5T05 - chain A; structure by X-ray diffraction, 1.95 A resolution.

# Chain A
Name: maltose binding protein - heparan sulfate 6-O-sulfotransferase isoform 3 fusion protein
Organism: Escherichia coli O157:H7
Notes: EC 2.8.2.-
UniProt: chimeric construct of P0AEY0, A0MGZ7: residues 1-366 from P0AEY0 (MALE_ECO57) positions 27-392 (UniProt number = residue number + 26); residues 1075-1395 from A0MGZ7 positions 75-395 (UniProt number = residue number - 1000)
Sequence (692 residues; row label = number of the first residue in the row; note: 704 numbers in that range are skipped by the numbering (no residue carries them; nothing is unmodelled there); numbering starts at 0):
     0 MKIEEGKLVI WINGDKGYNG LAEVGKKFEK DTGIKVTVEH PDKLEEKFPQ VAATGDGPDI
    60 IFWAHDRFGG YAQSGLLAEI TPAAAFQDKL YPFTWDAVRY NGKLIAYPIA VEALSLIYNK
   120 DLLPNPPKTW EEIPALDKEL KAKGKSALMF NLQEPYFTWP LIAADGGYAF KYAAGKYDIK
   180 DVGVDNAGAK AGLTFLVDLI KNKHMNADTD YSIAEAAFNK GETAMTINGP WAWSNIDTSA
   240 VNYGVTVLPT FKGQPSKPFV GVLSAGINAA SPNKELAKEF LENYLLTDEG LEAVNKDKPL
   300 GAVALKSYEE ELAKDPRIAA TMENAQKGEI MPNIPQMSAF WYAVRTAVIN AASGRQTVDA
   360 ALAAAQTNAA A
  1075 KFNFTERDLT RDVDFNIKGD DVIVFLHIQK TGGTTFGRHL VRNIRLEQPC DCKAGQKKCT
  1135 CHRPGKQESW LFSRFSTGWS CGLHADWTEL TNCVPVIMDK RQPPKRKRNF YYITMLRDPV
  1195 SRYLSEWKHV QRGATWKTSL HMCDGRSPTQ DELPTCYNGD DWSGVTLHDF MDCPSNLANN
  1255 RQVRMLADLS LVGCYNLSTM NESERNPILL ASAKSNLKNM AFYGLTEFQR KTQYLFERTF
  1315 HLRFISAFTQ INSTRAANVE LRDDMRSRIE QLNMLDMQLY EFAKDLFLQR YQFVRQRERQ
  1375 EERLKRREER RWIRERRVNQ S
Disordered / not traced: 0-1, 1174-1181, 1384-1395
Sequence notes: initiating methionine (0); engineered mutation Ala-82 (Asp108 in P0AEY0), Ala-83 (Lys109 in P0AEY0), Ala-172 (Glu198 in P0AEY0), Ala-173 (Asn199 in P0AEY0), Ala-239 (Lys265 in P0AEY0), Ala-359 (Glu385 in P0AEY0), Ala-362 (Lys388 in P0AEY0), Ala-363 (Asp389 in P0AEY0); linker (367-370)
Swiss-Prot annotation at these positions:
  - active site: His-1158 (Proton acceptor)
  - binding site (3'-phosphoadenylyl sulfate): His-1101 to Thr-1109, Arg-1191, Ser-1199, Thr-1323 to Ile-1325, Arg-1329, Ala-1330
  - binding site (substrate): Lys-1131, Lys-1132, Arg-1148, Trp-1153, His-1158, His-1203, Trp-1210
  - glycosylation (N-linked (GlcNAc...) asparagine): Asn-1077, Asn-1270, Asn-1275, Asn-1326, Asn-1393
Disulfides: Cys-1124/Cys-1135, Cys-1126/Cys-1133, Cys-1155/Cys-1167, Cys-1217/Cys-1268, Cys-1230/Cys-1247
Metal / ion sites: Na+ site 1: Asn-1232, Asp-1235; Na+ site 2: Ala-1331, Val-1333
Small-molecule neighbours: adenosine-3'-5'-diphosphate (A3P): His-1101, Ile-1102, Gln-1103, Lys-1104, Thr-1105, Gly-1106, Gly-1107, Thr-1108, Thr-1109, Arg-1191, Ser-1199, Thr-1300, Gln-1303, Thr-1323, Gln-1324, Ile-1325, Thr-1328, Arg-1329, Ala-1330
Reported in the primary citation:
  - binding site for 2-O-sulfo-alpha-L-idopyranuronic acid: Lys-1132
  - binding site for 2-deoxy-2-(sulfoamino)-alpha-D-glucopyranose: Lys-1131, Lys-1132
  - binding site for l(+)-tartaric acid: Arg-1112
  - mutagenesis - H1101A (20- to 100-fold), K1104A (20- to 100-fold), K1131A/K1132A, K1132A: decreased catalytic activity on substrates IV to VII
  - mutagenesis - H1158A: abolished catalytic activity
  - mutagenesis - H1203A, W1210A: decreased catalytic activity
  - mutagenesis - K1132A: unchanged catalytic activity on substrate VIII
  - mutagenesis - K1132E: decreased catalytic activity on substrate VIII
  - specificity-determining residues: Lys-1132
  - mutagenesis - R1112E (7-fold), R1116E, K1202E, R1329E: increased catalytic activity on Substrate VI
  - mutagenesis - R1329A: unchanged catalytic activity

# In short
Bound to chain A: adenosine-3'-5'-diphosphate. Curated annotation (UniProt) lists active-site residue
His-1158, 16 residues binding 3'-phosphoadenylyl sulfate and 7 substrate-binding residues. The paper reports a
binding site for 2-deoxy-2-(sulfoamino)-alpha-D-glucopyranose at Lys-1131 and Lys-1132; H1101A, K1104A and
K1131A/K1132A, among others, reduce catalytic activity on substrates IV to VII; 13 substitutions were tested
in all.
Chain A is maltose binding protein - heparan sulfate 6-O-sulfotransferase isoform 3 fusion protein
(Escherichia coli O157:H7); the structure, Crystal structure of heparan sulfate 6-O-sulfotransferase with
bound PAP and IdoA2S containing hexasaccharide substrate, was determined by X-ray diffraction together with
5T03 and 5T0A from the same study.
